Entry 4QZ7 (X-ray diffraction, 2.80 A resolution); this record covers chains D and E of the 28 polymer chains in the assembly.

== Chain D ==
Protein: Proteasome subunit alpha type-5
From: Saccharomyces cerevisiae
Notes: EC 3.4.25.1
Reference sequence: P32379 (PSA5_YEAST); residues -7 to 252 here correspond to UniProt positions 1-260 (UniProt number = residue number + 8)
Chain sequence (260 residues; each row starts with the number of its first residue; numbers below 1 keep their minus sign (Met-7 is residue -7)):
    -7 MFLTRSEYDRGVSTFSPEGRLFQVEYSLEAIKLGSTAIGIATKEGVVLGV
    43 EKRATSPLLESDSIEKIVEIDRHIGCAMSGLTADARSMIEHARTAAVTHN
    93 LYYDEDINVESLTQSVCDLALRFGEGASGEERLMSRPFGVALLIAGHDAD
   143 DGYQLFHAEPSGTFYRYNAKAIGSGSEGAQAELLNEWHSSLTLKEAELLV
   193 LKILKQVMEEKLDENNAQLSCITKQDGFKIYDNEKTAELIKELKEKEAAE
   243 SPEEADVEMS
Unresolved in the structure: -7 to 0, 118-124, 243-252

== Chain E ==
Protein: Proteasome subunit alpha type-6
From: Saccharomyces cerevisiae
Notes: EC 3.4.25.1
Reference sequence: P40302 (PSA6_YEAST); residues 0-233 here correspond to UniProt positions 1-234 (UniProt number = residue number + 1)
Chain sequence (234 residues; row label = number of the first residue in the row; numbering starts at 0):
     0 MFRNNYDGDTVTFSPTGRLFQVEYALEAIKQGSVTVGLRSNTHAVLVALK
    50 RNADELSSYQKKIIKCDEHMGLSLAGLAPDARVLSNYLRQQCNYSSLVFN
   100 RKLAVERAGHLLCDKAQKNTQSYGGRPYGVGLLIIGYDKSGAHLLEFQPS
   150 GNVTELYGTAIGARSQGAKTYLERTLDTFIKIDGNPDELIKAGVEAISQS
   200 LRDESLTVDNLSIAIVGKDTPFTIYDGEAVAKYI
Unresolved in the structure: 0-2
UniProt features mapped onto this chain:
  - modified residue: Ser13 (Phosphoserine)
  - cross-link: Lys190 (Glycyl lysine isopeptide (Lys-Gly) (interchain with G-Cter in ubiquitin))

== Interface between chain D and chain E ==
Residue-residue contacts (41; chain D residue first):
  Ser5(D) with Arg125(E)
  Thr6(D) with Gly7(E); Gln20(E)
  Phe7(D) with Gln20(E), hydrogen bond (backbone-side chain); Tyr23(E); Ala24(E), hydrophobic; Leu76(E), hydrophobic; Arg125(E); Pro126(E); Gly128(E)
  Ser8(D) with Tyr23(E)
  Pro9(D) with Tyr23(E), hydrophobic; Glu26(E)
  Glu10(D) with Gln30(E)
  Gly11(D) with Tyr23(E); Ala27(E)
  Leu13(D) with Arg125(E)
  Gln106(D) with Arg81(E), hydrogen bond
  Asp110(D) with Arg81(E), salt bridge
  Leu113(D) with Pro78(E), hydrophobic
  Glu117(D) with Tyr122(E)
  Ser153(D) with Pro78(E)
  Gly154(D) with Pro78(E)
  Thr155(D) with Gln59(E)
  Phe156(D) with Gln59(E)
  Tyr157(D) with Arg50(E); Ala52(E); Ser56(E); Ser57(E); Gln59(E)
  Arg158(D) with Ser56(E); Ser57(E), hydrogen bond (backbone-backbone)
  Tyr159(D) with Ala52(E); Asp53(E); Leu55(E); Ser56(E)
  Asn160(D) with Leu55(E), hydrogen bond (backbone-backbone)
  Ala161(D) with Leu55(E)
  Gln172(D) with Asp53(E), hydrogen bond; Leu55(E)
  Leu175(D) with Leu55(E)
Interface residues without a listed pair, chain D (26 interface residues in all): Arg2, Gly3, Leu176
Interface residues without a listed pair, chain E (26 interface residues in all): Asp6, Asn51, Glu54, Asp79, Gly123

== Summary ==
Chain D and chain E each contribute 26 residues to their interface; the contacts include 5 hydrogen bonds and
1 salt bridge. Among the polar pairs are Asp110(D)-Arg81(E), Phe7(D)-Gln20(E) and Gln106(D)-Arg81(E).
Chain D is Proteasome subunit alpha type-5 and chain E is Proteasome subunit alpha type-6, both from
Saccharomyces cerevisiae; the structure, yCP beta5-A50V mutant in complex with the epoxyketone inhibitor ONX
0914, was determined by X-ray diffraction (same publication as 4QUX, 4QUY, 4QV0, 4QV1, 4QV3, 4QV4 and 42
further entries).
